PDB entry 4C7O | X-ray diffraction, 2.60 A resolution | chains B and E of the 3 polymer chains in the assembly

# Chain B
Name: Signal recognition particle receptor ftsy
Source organism: Escherichia coli
Notes: fragment: ng domain, residues 224-497
Reference sequence: P10121 (FTSY_ECOLI); residues 30-303 here correspond to UniProt positions 224-497 (UniProt number = residue number + 194)
Amino-acid sequence (278 residues; each row starts with the number of its first residue):
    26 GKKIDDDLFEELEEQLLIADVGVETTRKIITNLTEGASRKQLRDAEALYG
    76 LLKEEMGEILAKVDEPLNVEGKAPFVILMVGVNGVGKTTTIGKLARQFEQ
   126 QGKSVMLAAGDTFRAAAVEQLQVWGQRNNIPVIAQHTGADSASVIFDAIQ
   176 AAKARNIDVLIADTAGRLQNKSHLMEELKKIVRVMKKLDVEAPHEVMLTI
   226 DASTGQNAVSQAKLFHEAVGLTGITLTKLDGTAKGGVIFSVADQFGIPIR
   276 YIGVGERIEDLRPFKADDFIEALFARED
Unresolved in the structure: 26-29, 301-303
Construct notes: expression tag (26-29)
Bound ions: Mg2+: Thr113 (together with GDP)
Ligand contacts:
  - tetrafluoroaluminate / GDP: Val107, Asn108, Gly109, Val110, Gly111, Lys112, Thr113, Thr114, Lys118, Asp136, Arg139, Gln145, Thr189, Ala190, Gly191, Thr252, Lys253, Leu254, Asp255, Gly278, Val279, Gly280, Glu281
  - GDP (guanosine-5'-diphosphate): Asn108, Gly109, Arg139, Leu193, Lys196
UniProt features mapped onto this chain:
  - binding site (GTP): Gly106 to Thr113, Asp188 to Arg192, Thr252 to Asp255
From the paper describing this entry:
  - binding site for Srp RNA (chain E): Phe138, Asp165, Ser168, Phe171, Asp172, Gly191, Leu199, Glu202, Lys205, Arg208, Lys212
  - specificity-determining residues: Asp172
  - binding site for GDP: Arg139
  - contacts within the chain: Arg192-Glu202

# Chain E
Molecule: Srp RNA
Source organism: Escherichia coli
Notes: fragment: tetraloop residues 542524 542543 and distal site residues 542594-542617
Sequence (48 nucleotides; numbered 0 to 47; the number before each row is that of its first residue; numbering starts at 0):
     0 UGUUGGUUCUCCCGCAACGCGGAAGCGUGUGCCGGGAUGUAGCUGGCA
Construct notes: linker (21-24)

# Chain B / chain E interface
Pairs across the interface (42):
  Phe138(B) - G28(E)  stacking on the base
  Ile158(B) - G44(E)  phosphate contact
  Ala159(B) - U43(E)  sugar contact
  Gln160(B) - G5(E)  hydrogen bond to the base
  Gln160(B) - C42(E)  sugar contact
  Gln160(B) - U43(E)  hydrogen bond to the sugar
  His161(B) - U7(E)  sugar contact
  Gly163(B) - U7(E)  sugar contact
  Ala164(B) - U6(E)  sugar contact
  Asp165(B) - U6(E)  phosphate contact
  Ser168(B) - G5(E)  sugar contact
  Ser168(B) - U6(E)  sugar contact
  Ser168(B) - C32(E)  base contact
  Phe171(B) - C32(E)  base contact
  Asp172(B) - G4(E)  hydrogen bond to the base
  Asp172(B) - U43(E)  hydrogen bond to the sugar
  Asp172(B) - G44(E)  sugar contact
  Gln175(B) - G44(E)  hydrogen bond to the sugar
  Gln175(B) - G45(E)  sugar contact
  Ala176(B) - G44(E)  phosphate contact
  Ala176(B) - G45(E)  phosphate contact
  Ala179(B) - G45(E)  phosphate contact
  Ala179(B) - C46(E)  phosphate contact
  Arg180(B) - G44(E)  salt bridge to the phosphate
  Arg180(B) - G45(E)  salt bridge to the phosphate
  Ala190(B) - G28(E)  base contact
  Gly191(B) - G28(E)  hydrogen bond to the base
  Ser197(B) - C17(E)  sugar contact
  His198(B) - C17(E)  sugar contact
  His198(B) - U29(E)  hydrogen bond to the sugar
  Leu199(B) - G28(E)  base contact
  Glu201(B) - U29(E)  sugar contact
  Glu202(B) - G28(E)  hydrogen bond to the sugar
  Glu202(B) - U29(E)  phosphate contact
  Glu202(B) - G30(E)  phosphate contact
  Lys205(B) - G30(E)  phosphate contact
  Lys205(B) - C31(E)  salt bridge to the phosphate
  Lys205(B) - C32(E)  hydrogen bond to the sugar
  Arg208(B) - G30(E)  hydrogen bond to the phosphate
  Arg208(B) - C31(E)  salt bridge to the phosphate
  Val209(B) - C32(E)  base contact
  Lys212(B) - C32(E)  hydrogen bond to the base
Other interface residues (no listed pair), chain B (28 interface residues in all): Arg192, Lys196
Other interface residues (no listed pair), chain E (16 interface residues in all): G41

# In short
28 residues of chain B face 16 of chain E across their interface; the contacts include 11 hydrogen bonds, 4
salt bridges and 1 aromatic stacking contact. Among the polar pairs are Gln160(B)-G5(E), Asp172(B)-G4(E) and
Gly191(B)-G28(E). The paper reports a binding site for Srp RNA (chain E) at Phe138(B), Asp165(B) and Ser168(B)
among others; a binding site for GDP at Arg139(B).
Chain B is Signal recognition particle receptor ftsy and chain E is Srp RNA, both from Escherichia coli; the
structure, The structural basis of FtsY recruitment and GTPase activation by SRP RNA, was determined by X-ray
diffraction.
